Entry 8ODZ (electron microscopy, 3.60 A resolution); this record covers chains B and C of the 4 polymer chains in the assembly.

== Chain B ==
Molecule: Interleukin-12 subunit beta
Organism: Mus musculus
Reference sequence: P43432 (IL12B_MOUSE); residue numbers follow UniProt; this construct covers 23-335
Chain sequence (313 residues; numbered 23 to 335; the number before each row is that of its first residue):
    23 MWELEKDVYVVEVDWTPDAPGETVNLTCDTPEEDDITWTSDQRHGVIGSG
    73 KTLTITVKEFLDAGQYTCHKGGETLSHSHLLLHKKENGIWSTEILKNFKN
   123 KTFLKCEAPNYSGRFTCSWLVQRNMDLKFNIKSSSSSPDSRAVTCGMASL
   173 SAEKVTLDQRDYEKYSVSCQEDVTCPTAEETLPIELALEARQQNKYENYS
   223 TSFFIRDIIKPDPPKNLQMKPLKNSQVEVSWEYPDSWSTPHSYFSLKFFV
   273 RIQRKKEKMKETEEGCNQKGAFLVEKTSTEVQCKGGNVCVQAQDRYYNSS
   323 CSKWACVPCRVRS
Unresolved in the structure: 276-291, 332-335
Swiss-Prot annotation at these positions:
  - glycosylation (N-linked (GlcNAc...) asparagine): Asn-47, Asn-122, Asn-132, Asn-220
Cystine bridges: Cys-50/Cys-90, Cys-128/Cys-139, Cys-167/Cys-191, Cys-305/Cys-331, Cys-311/Cys-328
Covalent attachments: glycan linked to Asn-220

== Chain C ==
Molecule: Interleukin-12 receptor subunit beta-1, Death-associated protein kinase 1
Organism: Mus musculus
Notes: EC 2.7.11.1
Reference sequence: chimeric construct of Q60837, P53355: residues 20-561 from Q60837 (I12R1_MOUSE) positions 20-561 (same numbers); residues 572-591 from P53355 positions 300-319 (UniProt number = residue number - 272)
Chain sequence (572 residues; row label = number of the first residue in the row):
    20 QLGASGPGDGCCVEKTSFPEGASGSPLGPRNLSCYRVSKTDYECSWQYDG
    70 PEDNVSHVLWCCFVPPNHTHTGQERCRYFSSGPDRTVQFWEQDGIPVLSK
   120 VNFWVESRLGNRTMKSQKISQYLYNWTKTTPPLGHIKVSQSHRQLRMDWN
   170 VSEEAGAEVQFRRRMPTTNWTLGDCGPQVNSGSGVLGDIRGSMSESCLCP
   220 SENMAQEIQIRRRRRLSSGAPGGPWSDWSMPVCVPPEVLPQAKIKFLVEP
   270 LNQGGRRRLTMQGQSPQLAVPEGCRGRPGAQVKKHLVLVRMLSCRCQAQT
   320 SKTVPLGKKLNLSGATYDLNVLAKTRFGRSTIQKWHLPAQELTETRALNV
   370 SVGGNMTSMQWAAQAPGTTYCLEWQPWFQHRNHTHCTLIVPEEEDPAKMV
   420 THSWSSKPTLEQEECYRITVFASKNPKNPMLWATVLSSYYFGGNASRAGT
   470 PRHVSVRNQTGDSVSVEWTASQLSTCPGVLTQYVVRCEAEDGAWESEWLV
   520 PPTKTQVTLDGLRSRVMYKVQVRADTARLPGAWSHPQRFSFEGTGGSGGS
   570 GGAARKKWKQSVRLISLCQRLS
Unresolved in the structure: 20-45, 85-92, 200-211, 409-418, 561-591
Sequence notes: linker (562-571)
Swiss-Prot annotation at these positions:
  - motif: Trp-244 to Ser-248 (WSXWS motif)
  - glycosylation (N-linked (GlcNAc...) asparagine): Asn-50, Asn-73, Asn-86, Asn-130, Asn-144, Asn-169, Asn-188, Asn-330, Asn-368, Asn-374, Asn-401, Asn-463, Asn-477
  - modified residue (Phosphoserine): Ser-580, Ser-591
Cystine bridges: Cys-53/Cys-63, Cys-81/Cys-95, Cys-194/Cys-216, Cys-252/Cys-293, Cys-313/Cys-390, Cys-315/Cys-405, Cys-434/Cys-495
Covalent attachments: N-acetylglucosamine (NAG) linked to Asn-144, Asn-169, Asn-463

== Interface between chain B and chain C ==
Pairs across the interface (32):
  Trp-37(B) / Val-116(C)  hydrophobic
  Trp-37(B) / Leu-117(C)
  Trp-37(B) / Tyr-143(C)
  Thr-38(B) / Leu-117(C)
  Pro-39(B) / Tyr-141(C)  hydrophobic
  Pro-39(B) / Tyr-143(C)  hydrophobic
  Gln-64(B) / Arg-94(C)  hydrogen bond (backbone-side chain)
  Arg-65(B) / Arg-94(C)
  Lys-80(B) / Leu-117(C)
  Lys-80(B) / Ser-118(C)  hydrogen bond
  Glu-81(B) / Pro-115(C)
  Glu-81(B) / Val-116(C)  hydrogen bond (side chain-backbone)
  Glu-81(B) / Leu-117(C)  hydrogen bond (side chain-backbone)
  Glu-81(B) / Ser-118(C)
  Phe-82(B) / Gln-111(C)
  Leu-83(B) / Phe-82(C)  hydrophobic
  Leu-83(B) / Gly-113(C)
  Lys-106(B) / Glu-110(C)  salt bridge
  Glu-108(B) / Tyr-143(C)  hydrogen bond
  Glu-115(B) / Lys-58(C)  salt bridge
  Arg-145(B) / Thr-59(C)
  Arg-145(B) / Asp-60(C)  salt bridge
  Met-147(B) / Trp-109(C)
  Asp-180(B) / Leu-152(C)
  Gln-181(B) / His-154(C)
  Gln-181(B) / Met-249(C)
  Gln-214(B) / Gln-111(C)  hydrogen bond (backbone-side chain)
  Gln-215(B) / Gln-111(C)
  Asn-216(B) / Gln-111(C)
  Lys-217(B) / Thr-59(C)
  Lys-217(B) / Glu-110(C)  salt bridge
  Lys-217(B) / Gln-111(C)
Interface residues without a listed pair, chain B (22 interface residues in all): Asp-36, Lys-306
Interface residues without a listed pair, chain C (21 interface residues in all): Ile-114, Gly-153, Lys-446

== Overview ==
The interface between chain B and chain C involves 22 residues on one side and 21 on the other; the contacts
include 6 hydrogen bonds and 4 salt bridges. Polar pairs include Lys-106(B)/Glu-110(C), Glu-115(B)/Lys-58(C)
and Arg-145(B)/Asp-60(C). N-acetylglucosamine is covalently linked to Asn-144(C), Asn-169(C) and Asn-463(C).
Here chain B is Interleukin-12 subunit beta and chain C is Interleukin-12 receptor subunit beta-1,
Death-associated protein kinase 1, both from Mus musculus. Entry 8ODZ (Cryo-EM structure of a pre-dimerized
murine IL-12 complete extracellular signaling complex (Class 1)) was determined by electron microscopy
together with 8CR5, 8CR6, 8CR8, 8OE0, 8OE4 and 8PB1 from the same study.
